Entry 2F8N (X-ray diffraction, 2.90 A resolution); this record covers chains J and D of the 10 polymer chains in the assembly.

# Chain J
Molecule: alpha-satellite DNA (146 bp)
From: Homo sapiens
Sequence (146 nucleotides; numbered 146 to 290 plus 1 insertion-coded residue; the number before each row is that of its first residue):
   146 ATCAATATCCACCTGCAGATTCTACCAAAAGTGTATTTGGAAACTGCTCC
   196 ATCAAAAGGCATGTTCAGCGG
  217A A
   217 ATTCCGCTGAACATGCCTTTTGATGGAGCAGTTTCCAAATACACTTTTGG
   267 TAGAATCTGCAGGTGGATATTGAT
Unresolved in the structure: 217A

# Chain D
Molecule: Histone 3, H2ba
From: Mus musculus
UniProtKB: Q9D2U9 (H2B3A_MOUSE); aligned to UniProt positions 1-126 over residues 1197-1322 (the alignment contains insertions or deletions, so no single offset holds)
Chain sequence (126 residues; numbered 1197 to 1322; the number before each row is that of its first residue):
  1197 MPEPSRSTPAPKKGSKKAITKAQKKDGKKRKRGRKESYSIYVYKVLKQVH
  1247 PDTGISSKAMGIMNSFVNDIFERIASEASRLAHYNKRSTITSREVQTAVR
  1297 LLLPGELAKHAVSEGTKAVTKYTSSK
Unresolved in the structure: 1197-1229
Curated features (UniProtKB/Swiss-Prot):
  - modified residue: Pro1198 (N-acetylproline), Glu1199 (ADP-ribosyl glutamic acid), Ser1203 (ADP-ribosylserine), Lys1208 (N6-(beta-hydroxybutyryl)lysine), Lys1209 (N6-(2-hydroxyisobutyryl)lysine), Ser1211 (Phosphoserine), Lys1212 (N6-acetyllysine), Lys1213 (N6-acetyllysine), Lys1217 (N6-(2-hydroxyisobutyryl)lysine), Lys1220 (N6-(2-hydroxyisobutyryl)lysine), Lys1221 (N6-(2-hydroxyisobutyryl)lysine), Lys1231 (N6-(2-hydroxyisobutyryl)lysine), Glu1232 (PolyADP-ribosyl glutamic acid), Ser1233 (Phosphoserine), Lys1240 (N6-(2-hydroxyisobutyryl)lysine), Lys1243 (N6-(2-hydroxyisobutyryl)lysine), Lys1254 (N6,N6-dimethyllysine), Arg1276 (Dimethylated arginine), Lys1282 (N6,N6,N6-trimethyllysine), Arg1283 (Omega-N-methylarginine) and 5 more in UniProt
  - glycosylation: Ser1309 (O-linked (GlcNAc) serine)
  - cross-link (Glycyl lysine isopeptide (Lys-Gly)): Lys1217 (interchain with G-Cter in SUMO2), Lys1231 (interchain with G-Cter in ubiquitin), Lys1317 (interchain with G-Cter in ubiquitin)

# Chain J / chain D interface
Residue-residue contacts - 8 pairs, chain J then chain D:
  DG266(J) - Ile1236(D)  sugar contact
  DG266(J) - Tyr1237(D)  hydrogen bond to the phosphate
  DT267(J) - Arg1230(D)  phosphate contact
  DT267(J) - Lys1231(D)  sugar contact
  DT267(J) - Glu1232(D)  phosphate contact
  DT267(J) - Ser1233(D)  hydrogen bond to the phosphate
  DA268(J) - Arg1230(D)  phosphate contact
  DA268(J) - Lys1231(D)  hydrogen bond to the phosphate
Also at the interface, not in a pair above, chain J (4 interface residues in all): DG265
Also at the interface, not in a pair above, chain D (7 interface residues in all): Lys1240

# In short
Chain J and chain D form an interface of 4 and 7 residues respectively; the contacts include 3 hydrogen bonds.
Polar contacts include DG266(J)-Tyr1237(D), DT267(J)-Ser1233(D) and DA268(J)-Lys1231(D).
Here chain J is alpha-satellite DNA (146 bp) (Homo sapiens) and chain D is Histone 3, H2ba (Mus musculus).
Entry 2F8N (2.9 Angstrom X-ray structure of hybrid macroH2A nucleosomes) was determined by X-ray diffraction.
